PDB entry 3P4V | X-ray diffraction, 2.00 A resolution | chain A

== Chain A ==
Molecule: Carbonic anhydrase 2
Organism: Homo sapiens
Notes: EC 4.2.1.1
Reference sequence: P00918 (CAH2_HUMAN); residue numbers follow UniProt; this construct covers 1-260
Chain sequence (260 residues; numbered 1 to 260; the number before each row is that of its first residue):
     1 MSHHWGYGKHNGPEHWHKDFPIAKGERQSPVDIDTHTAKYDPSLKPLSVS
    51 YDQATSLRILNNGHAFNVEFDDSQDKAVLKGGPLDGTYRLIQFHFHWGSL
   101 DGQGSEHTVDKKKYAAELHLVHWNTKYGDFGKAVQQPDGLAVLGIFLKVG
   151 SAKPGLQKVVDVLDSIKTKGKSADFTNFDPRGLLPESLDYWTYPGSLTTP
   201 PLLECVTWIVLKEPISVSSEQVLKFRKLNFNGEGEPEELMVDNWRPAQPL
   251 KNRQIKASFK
Disordered / not traced: 1-3
Swiss-Prot annotation at these positions:
  - active site: His64 (Proton donor/acceptor)
  - binding site (Zn(2+)): His94, His96, His119
  - binding site (substrate): Thr198, Thr199
  - site: Tyr7 (Fine-tunes the proton-transfer properties of H-64), Asn62 (Fine-tunes the proton-transfer properties of H-64), Asn67 (Fine-tunes the proton-transfer properties of H-64), Gln92 (Involved in the binding of some activators, including histamine and L-histidine)
  - modified residue: Ser2 (N-acetylserine), Ser165 (Phosphoserine), Ser172 (Phosphoserine)
  - natural variant: Lys18 (K18E: In Jogjakarta), Gln92 (Q92P: In OPTB3), His94 (H94Y: In OPTB3 loss of activity), His107 (H107Y: In OPTB3), Gly144 (G144R: In OPTB3), Pro236 (P236H: In Melbourne)
  - mutagenesis: Trp5 (W5A: Impaired activity, not rescued by 4-methylimidazole (4-MI); when associated with W-64), Tyr7 (Y7F: Enhanced activity; Y7H: Reduced proton transfer rate), Asn62 (N62A: Reduced activity; N62D: Strongly reduced activity; N62H: Reduced proton transfer; when associated with A-64; N62L: Reduced activity; N62T: Reduced activity; N62V: Reduced activity), His64 (H64A: Reduced CO(2) hydrase activity, rescued by 4-methylimidazole (4-MI). Reduced proton transfer; when associated with H-62. Enhanced proton transfer; when associated with H-67 ...), Ala65 (A65F: Reduced activity; A65S: 2-fold decrease in enzyme efficiency, as determined by kcat/KM ratio, and efficiently inhibited by chlorzolamide; when associated with Q-67), Asn67 (N67H: Enhanced proton transfer; when associated with A-64; N67L: Reduced activity ...), His94 (H94C/D/E/N/Q: Strongly reduced CO(2) hydrase and p-nitrophenyl acetate esterase activities, impaired stability of zinc binding), Glu106 (E106A/Q: Strongly reduced CO(2) hydrase activity; E106D: Normal CO(2) hydrase activity), Glu117 (E117Q: Strongly reduced activity and sulfonamide affinity), His119 (H119D/N/Q: Reduced activity; H119E: Strongly reduced activity), Val121 (V121A/G/I/L/S: Reduced CO(2) hydrase and p-nitrophenyl acetate esterase activities; V121K/R: Strongly reduced CO(2) hydrase and p-nitrophenyl acetate esterase activities), Val142 (V142F/Y: Strongly impaired activity; V142G: Weakly impaired activity; V142H: Impaired activity), 4 further mutagenesis entries in UniProt
Bound ions: Zn2+: His94, His96, His119
Small-molecule neighbours: (+)-Xylariamide A (PMX; 3-chloro-N-[(2E)-4-methoxy-4-oxobut-2-enoyl]-L-tyrosine): Asn62, Asn67, Gln92, His94, His119, Val121, Phe130, Gly131, Val134, Val142, Ser196, Leu197, Thr198, Thr199, Pro201, Leu203, Trp208
From the paper describing this entry:
  - binding site for (+)-Xylariamide A: Asn62, Asn67, Val142, Leu197, Thr198, Thr199, Trp208

== In short ==
Bound to chain A: (+)-Xylariamide A. The Zn2+ site is built by His94, His96 and His119. From UniProt:
active-site residue His64, 3 Zn2+-binding residues, substrate-binding residues Thr198 and Thr199 and 16
mutagenesis sites. From the paper: a binding site for (+)-Xylariamide A at Asn62, Asn67 and Val142 among
others.
Chain A is Carbonic anhydrase 2 (Homo sapiens); the structure, Human carbonic anhydrase II in complex with
(+)-Xylariamide A, was determined by X-ray diffraction, deposited together with 3NB5.
